PDB entry 6FBR | X-ray diffraction, 2.10 A resolution | chains A and B of the 4 polymer chains in the assembly

[Chain A (and B)]
Name: Retinoic acid receptor RXR-alpha
Source organism: Homo sapiens
Notes: chain B of this document is another copy of the same molecule, construct and numbering; everything in this record applies to it too
Reference sequence: P19793 (RXRA_HUMAN), isoform P19793-2; residues 130-212 here correspond to UniProt positions 33-115 (UniProt number = residue number - 97)
Chain sequence (87 residues; row label = number of the first residue in the row):
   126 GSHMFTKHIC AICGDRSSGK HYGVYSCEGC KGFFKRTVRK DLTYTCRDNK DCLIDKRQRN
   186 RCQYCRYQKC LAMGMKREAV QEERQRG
Not modelled in the structure: 126-130, 209-212 (chain B: 173-176, 211-212)
Cystine bridges: C171-C187, C177-C190
Differences from the reference sequence: expression tag (126-129)
Bound ions: Zn2+: C135, C138, C152, C155

[Chain A / chain B interface]
Residue-residue contacts - 7 pairs, chain A then chain B:
  C171(A) with Q210(B)
  R172(A) with Q210(B)
  D173(A) with Q210(B), hydrogen bond (backbone-side chain)
  R182(A) with E207(B)
  Q183(A) with E207(B), hydrogen bond
  N185(A) with R209(B)
  R186(A) with Q210(B), hydrogen bond (backbone-backbone)
Interface residues without a listed pair, chain A (8 interface residues in all): C187
Interface residues without a listed pair, chain B (6 interface residues in all): E203, Q206, E208

[In short]
8 residues of chain A and 6 residues of chain B are in contact, with 3 hydrogen bonds. Among the polar pairs
are D173(A)-Q210(B), Q183(A)-E207(B) and R186(A)-Q210(B). C135(A), C138(A), C152(A) and C155(A) coordinate
Zn2+.
Both chains are Retinoic acid receptor RXR-alpha (Homo sapiens). Entry 6FBR (Crystal Structure of the Human
Retinoid X Receptor DNA-Binding Domain Bound to the Human MEp DR1 ...) was determined by X-ray diffraction
together with 6FBQ from the same study.
